4JFH - chains D and E; structure by X-ray diffraction, 2.40 A resolution.

Chain D:
Protein: alpha24 TCR allele
Organism: Homo sapiens
Amino-acid sequence (200 residues; numbered 1 to 200; the number before each row is that of its first residue):
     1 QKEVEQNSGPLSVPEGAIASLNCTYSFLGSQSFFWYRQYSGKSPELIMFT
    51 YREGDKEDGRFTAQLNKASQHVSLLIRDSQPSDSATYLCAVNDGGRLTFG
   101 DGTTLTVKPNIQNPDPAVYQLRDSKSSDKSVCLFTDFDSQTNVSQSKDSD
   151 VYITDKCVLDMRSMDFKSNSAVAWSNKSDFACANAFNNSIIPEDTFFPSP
Cystine bridges: Cys23-Cys89, Cys132-Cys182

Chain E:
Protein: beta17 TCR allele
Organism: Homo sapiens
Amino-acid sequence (244 residues; row label = number of the first residue in the row):
     1 SQTIHQWPATLVQPVGSPLSLECTVEGTSNPNLYWYRQAAGRGPQLLFYW
    51 GPFGQISSEVPQNLSASRPQDRQFILSSKKLLLSDSGFYLCAWSETGLGM
   101 GGWQFGEGSRLTVLEDLKNVFPPEVAVFEPSEAEISHTQKATLVCLATGF
   151 YPDHVELSWWVNGKEVHSGVCTDPQPLKEQPALNDSRYALSSRLRVSATF
   201 WQDPRNHFRCQVQFYGLSENDEWTQDRAKPVTQIVSAEAWGRAD
Cystine bridges: Cys23-Cys91, Cys145-Cys210

How chain D and chain E interact:
Residue-residue contacts - 93 pairs, chain D then chain E:
  Gln1(D) - Gly43(E)  hydrogen bond (side chain-backbone)
  Gln1(D) - Pro44(E)
  Gln1(D) - Gln45(E)  hydrogen bond
  Ser32(D) - Met100(E)
  Phe34(D) - Trp103(E)  hydrophobic
  Tyr36(D) - Trp103(E)  hydrogen bond (side chain-backbone)
  Tyr36(D) - Phe105(E)  hydrophobic
  Gln38(D) - Gln38(E)  hydrogen bond
  Gln38(D) - Phe88(E)
  Ser40(D) - Pro174(E)
  Gly41(D) - Arg110(E)  hydrogen bond (backbone-side chain)
  Lys42(D) - Phe88(E)
  Ser43(D) - Leu90(E)
  Ser43(D) - Gly106(E)  hydrogen bond (side chain-backbone)
  Ser43(D) - Glu107(E)
  Pro44(D) - Leu90(E)
  Pro44(D) - Phe105(E)
  Leu46(D) - Gln104(E)
  Phe49(D) - Met100(E)  hydrophobic
  Leu88(D) - Pro44(E)
  Asn92(D) - Trp103(E)
  Gly94(D) - Tyr49(E)  hydrogen bond (backbone-side chain)
  Gly95(D) - Tyr34(E)  hydrogen bond (backbone-side chain)
  Gly95(D) - Tyr49(E)
  Gly95(D) - Trp103(E)
  Arg96(D) - Leu46(E)
  Arg96(D) - Tyr49(E)
  Arg96(D) - Ile56(E)
  Leu97(D) - Tyr36(E)  hydrogen bond (backbone-side chain)
  Leu97(D) - Trp103(E)  hydrophobic
  Phe99(D) - Tyr36(E)  hydrophobic
  Phe99(D) - Pro44(E)
  Phe99(D) - Phe105(E)  hydrophobic
  Gly100(D) - Gly43(E)
  Asp101(D) - Gly41(E)
  Asp101(D) - Arg42(E)
  Asp101(D) - Gly43(E)  hydrogen bond (side chain-backbone)
  Asp115(D) - His137(E)  salt bridge
  Asp115(D) - Thr138(E)
  Tyr119(D) - Ser131(E)
  Tyr119(D) - Ala133(E)
  Tyr119(D) - Glu134(E)
  Tyr119(D) - His137(E)
  Gln120(D) - Ser131(E)
  Leu121(D) - Phe128(E)
  Leu121(D) - Glu129(E)
  Leu121(D) - Thr142(E)
  Leu121(D) - Val144(E)  hydrophobic
  Arg122(D) - Phe128(E)
  Arg122(D) - Glu129(E)  hydrogen bond (backbone-backbone)
  Asp123(D) - Phe128(E)
  Ser124(D) - Val127(E)  hydrogen bond (side chain-backbone)
  Ser124(D) - Glu129(E)
  Ser124(D) - Glu238(E)
  Lys129(D) - Phe128(E)
  Lys129(D) - Thr148(E)  hydrogen bond
  Val131(D) - Phe128(E)  hydrophobic
  Val131(D) - Leu146(E)  hydrophobic
  Leu133(D) - Thr142(E)
  Thr135(D) - Arg195(E)
  Asp136(D) - Arg195(E)  salt bridge
  Tyr152(D) - Glu179(E)  hydrogen bond (side chain-backbone)
  Thr154(D) - Asp173(E)
  Thr154(D) - Leu177(E)
  Thr154(D) - Ser191(E)  hydrogen bond
  Thr154(D) - Arg193(E)  hydrogen bond
  Lys156(D) - Pro174(E)
  Cys157(D) - Cys171(E)  disulfide
  Cys157(D) - Thr172(E)
  Cys157(D) - Asp173(E)
  Cys157(D) - Pro174(E)
  Cys157(D) - Arg193(E)
  Val158(D) - Cys171(E)
  Val158(D) - Thr172(E)  hydrogen bond (backbone-backbone)
  Val158(D) - Pro174(E)  hydrophobic
  Leu159(D) - Val170(E)
  Leu159(D) - Cys171(E)
  Asp160(D) - His167(E)  salt bridge
  Asp160(D) - Val170(E)  hydrogen bond (backbone-backbone)
  Arg162(D) - His167(E)
  Ser163(D) - His167(E)
  Ser163(D) - Ser168(E)
  Ser163(D) - Gly169(E)
  Met164(D) - Ser168(E)  hydrogen bond (backbone-side chain)
  Asp165(D) - Ser168(E)
  Lys167(D) - Cys171(E)
  Ser168(D) - Arg195(E)  hydrogen bond
  Ser170(D) - Arg193(E)  hydrogen bond
  Val172(D) - Arg193(E)
  Trp174(D) - Leu146(E)  hydrophobic
  Trp174(D) - Ala189(E)  hydrophobic
  Phe196(D) - His137(E)
  Pro198(D) - Ala133(E)  hydrophobic
Interface residues without a listed pair, chain D (54 interface residues in all): Ser127, Ile153, Ala171
Interface residues without a listed pair, chain E (56 interface residues in all): Ser57, Gly102, Gly108, Ala126, Pro130, Leu143, Val166, Gln180, Ala239
Disulfides between the chains: Cys157(D)-Cys171(E)

Summary:
Chain D and chain E form an interface of 54 and 56 residues respectively; the contacts include 1 disulfide
bond, 21 hydrogen bonds and 3 salt bridges. Polar pairs include Asp115(D)-His137(E), Asp136(D)-Arg195(E) and
Asp160(D)-His167(E).
Chain D is alpha24 TCR allele and chain E is beta17 TCR allele, both from Homo sapiens; the structure, High
Affinity alpha24-beta17 T Cell Receptor for A2 HLA-Melanoma peptide complex, was determined by X-ray
diffraction together with 4JFO, 4JFP and 4JFQ from the same study.
